PDB entry 7QVF | electron microscopy, 3.64 A resolution | chains A and B of the 6 polymer chains in the assembly

== Chain A (and B) ==
Molecule: Transmembrane protein 106B
From: Homo sapiens
Notes: chain B of this document is another copy of the same molecule, construct and numbering; everything in this record applies to it too
UniProtKB: Q9NUM4 (T106B_HUMAN); residues 1-274 here = UniProt positions 1-274
Sequence (274 residues; each row starts with the number of its first residue):
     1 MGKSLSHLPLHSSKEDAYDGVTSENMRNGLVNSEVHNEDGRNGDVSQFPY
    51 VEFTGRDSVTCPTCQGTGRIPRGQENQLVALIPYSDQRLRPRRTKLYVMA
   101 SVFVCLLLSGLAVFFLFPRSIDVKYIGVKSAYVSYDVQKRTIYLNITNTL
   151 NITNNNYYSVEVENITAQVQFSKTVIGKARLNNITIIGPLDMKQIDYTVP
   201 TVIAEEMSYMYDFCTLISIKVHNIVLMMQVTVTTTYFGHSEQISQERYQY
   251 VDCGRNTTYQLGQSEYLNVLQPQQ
Disordered / not traced: 1-119, 255-274
Swiss-Prot annotation at these positions:
  - modified residue: Ser-33 (Phosphoserine)
  - lipidation: Gly-2 (N-myristoyl glycine)
  - glycosylation (N-linked (GlcNAc...) asparagine): Asn-145, Asn-151, Asn-164, Asn-183, Asn-256
  - natural variant: Asp-252 (D252N: In HLD16)
  - mutagenesis: Met-210 to Phe-213 (Highly decreased number of infected cells by SARS-CoV-2. No effect on infection with HCoV-229E), Met-210 (M210A: Decreased number of infected cells by SARS-CoV-2. No effect on infection with HCoV-229E), Phe-213 (F213A: Decreased number of infected cells by SARS-CoV-2. No effect on infection with HCoV-229E)
Disulfide bonds: Cys-214/Cys-253

== Chain A / chain B interface ==
Contacting residue pairs - 319 pairs, chain A then chain B:
  Ser-120(A) / Ser-120(B)
  Ile-121(A) / Ser-120(B)  hydrogen bond (backbone-backbone)
  Ile-121(A) / Ile-121(B)
  Ile-121(A) / Asp-122(B)  hydrogen bond (backbone-backbone)
  Asp-122(A) / Asp-122(B)
  Asp-122(A) / Val-123(B)  hydrogen bond (backbone-backbone)
  Asp-122(A) / Lys-124(B)  salt bridge
  Val-123(A) / Val-123(B)
  Lys-124(A) / Val-123(B)  hydrogen bond (backbone-backbone)
  Lys-124(A) / Lys-124(B)
  Lys-124(A) / Tyr-125(B)  hydrogen bond (backbone-backbone)
  Tyr-125(A) / Tyr-125(B)  hydrophobic
  Ile-126(A) / Tyr-125(B)  hydrogen bond (backbone-backbone)
  Ile-126(A) / Ile-126(B)
  Ile-126(A) / Gly-127(B)  hydrogen bond (backbone-backbone)
  Gly-127(A) / Gly-127(B)
  Val-128(A) / Ile-126(B)
  Val-128(A) / Gly-127(B)
  Val-128(A) / Val-128(B)  hydrogen bond (backbone-backbone)
  Val-128(A) / Lys-129(B)  hydrogen bond (backbone-backbone)
  Lys-129(A) / Lys-129(B)
  Lys-129(A) / Asp-136(B)  salt bridge
  Ser-130(A) / Ile-126(B)
  Ser-130(A) / Lys-129(B)  hydrogen bond (backbone-backbone)
  Ser-130(A) / Ser-130(B)
  Ser-130(A) / Ala-131(B)  hydrogen bond (backbone-backbone)
  Ala-131(A) / Ala-131(B)
  Ala-131(A) / Tyr-132(B)
  Tyr-132(A) / Ala-131(B)
  Tyr-132(A) / Tyr-132(B)  hydrogen bond (backbone-backbone)
  Val-133(A) / Tyr-132(B)  hydrogen bond (backbone-backbone)
  Val-133(A) / Val-133(B)
  Val-133(A) / Ser-134(B)  hydrogen bond (backbone-backbone)
  Ser-134(A) / Ser-134(B)
  Tyr-135(A) / Ser-134(B)  hydrogen bond (backbone-backbone)
  Tyr-135(A) / Tyr-135(B)  hydrophobic
  Asp-136(A) / Asp-136(B)
  Val-137(A) / Asp-136(B)  hydrogen bond (backbone-backbone)
  Val-137(A) / Val-137(B)
  Val-137(A) / Gln-138(B)  hydrogen bond (backbone-backbone)
  Val-137(A) / Tyr-143(B)  hydrophobic
  Gln-138(A) / Gln-138(B)
  Gln-138(A) / Lys-139(B)  hydrogen bond (backbone-backbone)
  Gln-138(A) / Thr-141(B)
  Lys-139(A) / Lys-139(B)
  Arg-140(A) / Lys-139(B)  hydrogen bond (backbone-backbone)
  Arg-140(A) / Arg-140(B)
  Arg-140(A) / Thr-141(B)
  Thr-141(A) / Thr-141(B)
  Thr-141(A) / Ile-142(B)  hydrogen bond (backbone-backbone)
  Ile-142(A) / Ile-142(B)
  Tyr-143(A) / Ile-142(B)  hydrogen bond (backbone-backbone)
  Tyr-143(A) / Tyr-143(B)  hydrophobic
  Tyr-143(A) / Leu-144(B)  hydrogen bond (backbone-backbone)
  Tyr-143(A) / Ile-146(B)  hydrophobic
  Leu-144(A) / Leu-144(B)
  Asn-145(A) / Leu-144(B)  hydrogen bond (backbone-backbone)
  Asn-145(A) / Asn-145(B)  hydrogen bond
  Ile-146(A) / Ile-146(B)
  Ile-146(A) / Thr-147(B)  hydrogen bond (backbone-backbone)
  Thr-147(A) / Thr-147(B)
  Asn-148(A) / Ile-146(B)
  Asn-148(A) / Thr-147(B)  hydrogen bond (backbone-backbone)
  Asn-148(A) / Asn-148(B)  hydrogen bond
  Asn-148(A) / Thr-149(B)  hydrogen bond (backbone-backbone)
  Thr-149(A) / Thr-149(B)
  Leu-150(A) / Thr-149(B)  hydrogen bond (backbone-backbone)
  Leu-150(A) / Leu-150(B)
  Leu-150(A) / Asn-151(B)  hydrogen bond (backbone-backbone)
  Asn-151(A) / Asn-151(B)  hydrogen bond
  Ile-152(A) / Tyr-132(B)
  Ile-152(A) / Asn-151(B)  hydrogen bond (backbone-backbone)
  Ile-152(A) / Ile-152(B)
  Ile-152(A) / Thr-153(B)  hydrogen bond (backbone-backbone)
  Thr-153(A) / Thr-153(B)
  Asn-154(A) / Tyr-132(B)  hydrogen bond
  Asn-154(A) / Thr-153(B)  hydrogen bond (backbone-backbone)
  Asn-154(A) / Asn-154(B)  hydrogen bond (backbone-side chain)
  Asn-154(A) / Asn-155(B)
  Asn-155(A) / Asn-154(B)
  Asn-155(A) / Asn-155(B)  hydrogen bond
  Asn-156(A) / Asn-155(B)  hydrogen bond (backbone-backbone)
  Asn-156(A) / Asn-156(B)  hydrogen bond
  Asn-156(A) / Tyr-157(B)  hydrogen bond (backbone-backbone)
  Tyr-157(A) / Tyr-157(B)  hydrophobic
  Tyr-158(A) / Ile-121(B)  hydrophobic
  Tyr-158(A) / Tyr-157(B)  hydrogen bond (backbone-backbone)
  Tyr-158(A) / Tyr-158(B)  hydrophobic
  Tyr-158(A) / Ser-159(B)  hydrogen bond (backbone-backbone)
  Ser-159(A) / Ser-159(B)
  Val-160(A) / Ile-121(B)  hydrophobic
  Val-160(A) / Ser-159(B)  hydrogen bond (backbone-backbone)
  Val-160(A) / Val-160(B)
  Val-160(A) / Glu-161(B)  hydrogen bond (backbone-backbone)
  Glu-161(A) / Ser-120(B)  hydrogen bond (side chain-backbone)
  Glu-161(A) / Glu-161(B)
  Glu-161(A) / Val-162(B)
  Val-162(A) / Ser-159(B)
  Val-162(A) / Val-162(B)
  Glu-163(A) / Val-162(B)  hydrogen bond (backbone-backbone)
  Glu-163(A) / Glu-163(B)
  Glu-163(A) / Asn-164(B)  hydrogen bond (backbone-backbone)
  Glu-163(A) / Phe-237(B)
  Asn-164(A) / Asn-164(B)  hydrogen bond
  Ile-165(A) / Asn-164(B)  hydrogen bond (backbone-backbone)
  Ile-165(A) / Ile-165(B)
  Ile-165(A) / Thr-166(B)  hydrogen bond (backbone-backbone)
  Thr-166(A) / Thr-166(B)  hydrogen bond (backbone-side chain)
  Thr-166(A) / Ala-167(B)  hydrogen bond (backbone-backbone)
  Ala-167(A) / Ala-167(B)
  Gln-168(A) / Ala-167(B)  hydrogen bond (backbone-backbone)
  Gln-168(A) / Gln-168(B)  hydrogen bond
  Gln-168(A) / Val-169(B)  hydrogen bond (backbone-backbone)
  Gln-168(A) / Phe-237(B)
  Val-169(A) / Val-169(B)
  Gln-170(A) / Gln-168(B)
  Gln-170(A) / Val-169(B)  hydrogen bond (backbone-backbone)
  Gln-170(A) / Gln-170(B)  hydrogen bond
  Gln-170(A) / Phe-171(B)  hydrogen bond (backbone-backbone)
  Gln-170(A) / Thr-235(B)
  Gln-170(A) / Tyr-236(B)  hydrogen bond (side chain-backbone)
  Gln-170(A) / Phe-237(B)
  Phe-171(A) / Phe-171(B)  hydrophobic
  Ser-172(A) / Phe-171(B)  hydrogen bond (backbone-backbone)
  Ser-172(A) / Ser-172(B)
  Ser-172(A) / Lys-173(B)  hydrogen bond (backbone-backbone)
  Lys-173(A) / Lys-173(B)
  Thr-174(A) / Lys-173(B)  hydrogen bond (backbone-backbone)
  Thr-174(A) / Thr-174(B)
  Thr-174(A) / Val-175(B)  hydrogen bond (backbone-backbone)
  Val-175(A) / Val-175(B)
  Ile-176(A) / Val-175(B)  hydrogen bond (backbone-backbone)
  Ile-176(A) / Ile-176(B)
  Ile-176(A) / Gly-177(B)  hydrogen bond (backbone-backbone)
  Ile-176(A) / Ala-179(B)  hydrophobic
  Gly-177(A) / Lys-178(B)
  Gly-177(A) / Ala-179(B)  hydrogen bond (backbone-backbone)
  Lys-178(A) / Lys-178(B)
  Ala-179(A) / Ala-179(B)
  Ala-179(A) / Arg-180(B)  hydrogen bond (backbone-backbone)
  Arg-180(A) / Arg-180(B)
  Leu-181(A) / Arg-180(B)  hydrogen bond (backbone-backbone)
  Leu-181(A) / Leu-181(B)
  Leu-181(A) / Asn-182(B)  hydrogen bond (backbone-backbone)
  Asn-182(A) / Asn-182(B)  hydrogen bond
  Asn-183(A) / Asn-182(B)  hydrogen bond (backbone-backbone)
  Asn-183(A) / Asn-183(B)  hydrogen bond
  Ile-184(A) / Asn-183(B)  hydrogen bond (backbone-backbone)
  Ile-184(A) / Ile-184(B)
  Ile-184(A) / Thr-185(B)  hydrogen bond (backbone-backbone)
  Thr-185(A) / Thr-185(B)
  Ile-186(A) / Thr-185(B)  hydrogen bond (backbone-backbone)
  Ile-186(A) / Ile-186(B)  hydrophobic
  Ile-186(A) / Ile-187(B)  hydrogen bond (backbone-backbone)
  Ile-187(A) / Ile-187(B)
  Gly-188(A) / Ile-187(B)  hydrogen bond (backbone-backbone)
  Pro-189(A) / Pro-189(B)
  Pro-189(A) / Leu-190(B)  hydrogen bond (backbone-backbone)
  Leu-190(A) / Leu-190(B)
  Leu-190(A) / Asp-191(B)
  Asp-191(A) / Asp-191(B)
  Met-192(A) / Asp-191(B)  hydrogen bond (backbone-backbone)
  Met-192(A) / Met-192(B)
  Met-192(A) / Lys-193(B)  hydrogen bond (backbone-backbone)
  Met-192(A) / Ile-195(B)  hydrophobic
  Lys-193(A) / Lys-193(B)
  Gln-194(A) / Lys-193(B)  hydrogen bond (backbone-backbone)
  Gln-194(A) / Gln-194(B)
  Ile-195(A) / Ile-195(B)
  Ile-195(A) / Asp-196(B)  hydrogen bond (backbone-backbone)
  Asp-196(A) / Asp-196(B)
  Tyr-197(A) / Asp-196(B)  hydrogen bond (backbone-backbone)
  Tyr-197(A) / Tyr-197(B)  hydrophobic
  Tyr-197(A) / Thr-198(B)  hydrogen bond (backbone-backbone)
  Thr-198(A) / Thr-198(B)
  Val-199(A) / Thr-198(B)  hydrogen bond (backbone-backbone)
  Val-199(A) / Val-199(B)
  Pro-200(A) / Pro-200(B)
  Thr-201(A) / Pro-200(B)  hydrogen bond (backbone-backbone)
  Thr-201(A) / Thr-201(B)
  Thr-201(A) / Val-202(B)  hydrogen bond (backbone-backbone)
  Val-202(A) / Val-202(B)
  Ile-203(A) / Val-202(B)  hydrogen bond (backbone-backbone)
  Ile-203(A) / Ile-203(B)
  Ile-203(A) / Ala-204(B)  hydrogen bond (backbone-backbone)
  Ala-204(A) / Ala-204(B)
  Glu-205(A) / Ala-204(B)  hydrogen bond (backbone-backbone)
  Glu-205(A) / Glu-205(B)
  Glu-205(A) / Glu-206(B)  hydrogen bond (backbone-backbone)
  Glu-205(A) / Tyr-209(B)
  Glu-205(A) / Met-210(B)
  Glu-206(A) / Glu-206(B)
  Met-207(A) / Glu-206(B)  hydrogen bond (backbone-backbone)
  Met-207(A) / Met-207(B)
  Ser-208(A) / Ser-208(B)
  Ser-208(A) / Tyr-209(B)  hydrogen bond (backbone-backbone)
  Tyr-209(A) / Tyr-209(B)  hydrophobic
  Met-210(A) / Tyr-209(B)  hydrogen bond (backbone-backbone)
  Met-210(A) / Met-210(B)
  Met-210(A) / Tyr-211(B)  hydrogen bond (backbone-backbone)
  Tyr-211(A) / Tyr-211(B)  hydrophobic
  Asp-212(A) / Tyr-211(B)  hydrogen bond (backbone-backbone)
  Asp-212(A) / Asp-212(B)
  Asp-212(A) / Phe-213(B)  hydrogen bond (backbone-backbone)
  Phe-213(A) / Phe-213(B)  hydrophobic
  Phe-213(A) / Cys-253(B)
  Cys-214(A) / Phe-213(B)  hydrogen bond (backbone-backbone)
  Cys-214(A) / Cys-214(B)
  Cys-214(A) / Cys-253(B)  hydrophobic
  Thr-215(A) / Cys-214(B)
  Thr-215(A) / Thr-215(B)
  Thr-215(A) / Leu-216(B)  hydrogen bond (backbone-backbone)
  Leu-216(A) / Cys-214(B)
  Leu-216(A) / Leu-216(B)
  Leu-216(A) / Val-251(B)  hydrophobic
  Ile-217(A) / Leu-216(B)  hydrogen bond (backbone-backbone)
  Ile-217(A) / Ile-217(B)
  Ile-217(A) / Ser-218(B)  hydrogen bond (backbone-backbone)
  Ser-218(A) / Ser-218(B)
  Ile-219(A) / Val-199(B)  hydrophobic
  Ile-219(A) / Ser-218(B)  hydrogen bond (backbone-backbone)
  Ile-219(A) / Ile-219(B)
  Ile-219(A) / Lys-220(B)  hydrogen bond (backbone-backbone)
  Lys-220(A) / Tyr-197(B)
  Lys-220(A) / Lys-220(B)
  Val-221(A) / Ser-218(B)
  Val-221(A) / Val-221(B)
  His-222(A) / Val-221(B)  hydrogen bond (backbone-backbone)
  His-222(A) / His-222(B)
  His-222(A) / Asn-223(B)  hydrogen bond (backbone-backbone)
  Asn-223(A) / Asn-223(B)  hydrogen bond
  Asn-223(A) / Ile-224(B)  hydrogen bond (backbone-backbone)
  Asn-223(A) / Glu-246(B)  hydrogen bond
  Asn-223(A) / Tyr-248(B)
  Ile-224(A) / Ile-224(B)
  Ile-224(A) / Ser-244(B)
  Ile-224(A) / Glu-246(B)
  Val-225(A) / Ile-224(B)  hydrogen bond (backbone-backbone)
  Val-225(A) / Val-225(B)
  Val-225(A) / Leu-226(B)  hydrogen bond (backbone-backbone)
  Leu-226(A) / Leu-226(B)
  Leu-226(A) / Gln-242(B)
  Met-227(A) / Leu-190(B)  hydrophobic
  Met-227(A) / Leu-226(B)  hydrogen bond (backbone-backbone)
  Met-227(A) / Met-227(B)
  Met-227(A) / Met-228(B)  hydrogen bond (backbone-backbone)
  Met-227(A) / Gln-242(B)  hydrogen bond (backbone-side chain)
  Met-228(A) / Met-228(B)  hydrophobic
  Met-228(A) / Ser-240(B)
  Met-228(A) / Gln-242(B)
  Gln-229(A) / Met-228(B)  hydrogen bond (backbone-backbone)
  Gln-229(A) / Gln-229(B)  hydrogen bond
  Gln-229(A) / Ser-240(B)  hydrogen bond
  Val-230(A) / Pro-189(B)
  Val-230(A) / Gln-229(B)
  Val-230(A) / Val-230(B)
  Val-230(A) / Thr-231(B)  hydrogen bond (backbone-backbone)
  Thr-231(A) / Gln-229(B)
  Thr-231(A) / Thr-231(B)
  Thr-231(A) / Val-232(B)
  Thr-231(A) / Thr-234(B)
  Val-232(A) / Ile-187(B)
  Val-232(A) / Thr-231(B)  hydrogen bond (backbone-backbone)
  Val-232(A) / Val-232(B)  hydrogen bond (backbone-backbone)
  Thr-233(A) / Val-232(B)  hydrogen bond (backbone-backbone)
  Thr-233(A) / Thr-233(B)
  Thr-233(A) / Thr-234(B)  hydrogen bond (backbone-backbone)
  Thr-234(A) / Thr-234(B)
  Thr-235(A) / Thr-234(B)  hydrogen bond (backbone-backbone)
  Thr-235(A) / Thr-235(B)
  Thr-235(A) / Tyr-236(B)  hydrogen bond (backbone-backbone)
  Tyr-236(A) / Tyr-236(B)  hydrophobic
  Tyr-236(A) / Gly-238(B)  hydrogen bond (side chain-backbone)
  Tyr-236(A) / His-239(B)
  Tyr-236(A) / Ser-240(B)  hydrogen bond
  Phe-237(A) / Tyr-236(B)  hydrogen bond (backbone-backbone)
  Phe-237(A) / Phe-237(B)  hydrophobic
  Phe-237(A) / Gly-238(B)  hydrogen bond (backbone-backbone)
  Gly-238(A) / Gly-238(B)
  His-239(A) / Gly-238(B)  hydrogen bond (backbone-backbone)
  His-239(A) / His-239(B)
  His-239(A) / Ser-240(B)  hydrogen bond (backbone-backbone)
  Ser-240(A) / Ser-240(B)
  Glu-241(A) / Ser-120(B)  hydrogen bond
  Glu-241(A) / His-239(B)
  Glu-241(A) / Ser-240(B)  hydrogen bond (backbone-backbone)
  Glu-241(A) / Glu-241(B)
  Glu-241(A) / Gln-242(B)  hydrogen bond (backbone-backbone)
  Gln-242(A) / Gln-242(B)  hydrogen bond
  Ile-243(A) / Ser-120(B)
  Ile-243(A) / Gln-242(B)  hydrogen bond (backbone-backbone)
  Ile-243(A) / Ile-243(B)
  Ile-243(A) / Ser-244(B)  hydrogen bond (backbone-backbone)
  Ser-244(A) / Ser-244(B)
  Gln-245(A) / Val-123(B)  hydrogen bond (side chain-backbone)
  Gln-245(A) / Lys-124(B)
  Gln-245(A) / Tyr-125(B)  hydrogen bond (side chain-backbone)
  Gln-245(A) / Ser-244(B)  hydrogen bond (backbone-backbone)
  Gln-245(A) / Gln-245(B)  hydrogen bond
  Gln-245(A) / Glu-246(B)  hydrogen bond (backbone-backbone)
  Glu-246(A) / Glu-246(B)
  Arg-247(A) / Tyr-125(B)
  Arg-247(A) / Glu-246(B)  hydrogen bond (backbone-backbone)
  Arg-247(A) / Arg-247(B)
  Arg-247(A) / Tyr-248(B)  hydrogen bond (backbone-backbone)
  Tyr-248(A) / Tyr-248(B)  hydrophobic
  Gln-249(A) / Tyr-248(B)  hydrogen bond (backbone-backbone)
  Gln-249(A) / Gln-249(B)
  Gln-249(A) / Tyr-250(B)  hydrogen bond (backbone-backbone)
  Tyr-250(A) / Tyr-250(B)
  Tyr-250(A) / Val-251(B)  hydrogen bond (backbone-backbone)
  Val-251(A) / Val-251(B)
  Asp-252(A) / Gln-249(B)
  Asp-252(A) / Val-251(B)  hydrogen bond (backbone-backbone)
  Asp-252(A) / Asp-252(B)
  Asp-252(A) / Cys-253(B)  hydrogen bond (backbone-backbone)
  Cys-253(A) / Cys-253(B)
  Gly-254(A) / Cys-253(B)  hydrogen bond (backbone-backbone)
  Gly-254(A) / Gly-254(B)
Interface residues without a listed pair, chain B (135 interface residues in all): Gly-188

== Overview ==
Chain A and chain B each contribute 135 residues to their interface, with 148 hydrogen bonds and 2 salt
bridges. Among the polar pairs are Asp-122(A)/Lys-124(B), Lys-129(A)/Asp-136(B) and Asn-145(A)/Asn-145(B).
From UniProt: 4 mutagenesis sites on chain A.
Both chains are Transmembrane protein 106B (Homo sapiens). Entry 7QVF (TMEM106B filaments with Fold I-d from
Multiple system atrophy (case 18)) was determined by electron microscopy (same publication as 7QVC, 7QWG, 7QWL
and 7QWM).
